PDB entry 6CXT | X-ray diffraction, 1.90 A resolution | chains A and B

[Chain A]
Protein: Alpha/beta hydrolase fold protein
Source organism: Marinomonas mediterranea (strain ATCC 700492 / JCM 21426 / NBRC 103028 / MMB-1)
UniProtKB: F2K074 (F2K074_MARM1); residue numbers follow UniProt; this construct covers 1-77
Chain sequence (77 residues; each row starts with the number of its first residue):
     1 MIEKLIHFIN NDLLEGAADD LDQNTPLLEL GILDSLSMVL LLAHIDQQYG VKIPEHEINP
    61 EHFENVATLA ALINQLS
Unresolved in the structure: 1-5, 77
Glycans and other covalent adducts: compound FK4 linked to Ser35
From the paper describing this entry:
  - post-translational modification sites: Ser35
  - binding site for the ligand FK4: Ser35

[Chain B]
Protein: Butyryl-CoA dehydrogenase
Source organism: Marinomonas mediterranea (strain ATCC 700492 / JCM 21426 / NBRC 103028 / MMB-1)
Notes: EC 1.3.8.1
UniProtKB: F2K077 (F2K077_MARM1); residue numbers follow UniProt; this construct covers 1-380
Chain sequence (380 residues; each row starts with the number of its first residue):
     1 MNFEWTHEQA ELFEHALRFG KELSAPLQED NGFPRDNWNA LGDFGYFGLP IPEKYAKDGS
    61 GFDILTTIKI IEGLGQSCTD TGLLFAGAAH TFACSMPILE HGSETLKHQL LPDLATGRKI
   121 AANAISEASA GSDISNLATT AQKEGDYYVL NGGKSYVTNG SIADYYVVYA TTNKKHGYLG
   181 QTAFVVPRNT PGISVGNDYH KLGLRSAPLN QVFFDNCTIH KDYALGREGQ GARIFAASMD
   241 WERCCLFAIF VGAMQRDLNQ CIEYANTRMQ GDKTISRFQA VSHRIADMGV RLESARLMLY
   301 YAAWQKSQDV DNTKAVAMSK LAISEAFVQS GIDSIRVHGA LGYLDEGRVN NSIKDALGSV
   361 LFSGTSDIQR ELICNRLGLL
Unresolved in the structure: 24-31
Ligand contacts:
  - FAD (flavin-adenine dinucleotide): Phe85, Asn123, Ala124, Ile125, Ser126, Gly131, Ser132, Tyr156, Val157, Thr158, Lys201, Leu204, Leu209, Arg268, Gln270, Ile275, Phe278, Gln279, Ala280, Val281, Arg284, Arg336, Val337, His338, Gly339, Ala340, Leu341, Tyr343, Leu361, Phe362, Ser363, Gly364, Thr365, Asp367, Ile368, Glu371
  - FK4 (S-[2-({N-[(2R)-2-hydroxy-4-{[(R)-hydroxy(oxo)-lambda~5~-phosphanyl]oxy}-3,3-dimethylbutanoyl]-beta-alanyl}amino)ethyl] 1H-pyrrole-2-carbothioate): Phe85, Ala89, Ala93, Asn123, Ile125, Ser126, Gly131, Ser132, Asp133, Ile134, Thr158, Tyr178, Ala232, Phe235, Ala236, Met239, Glu242, Arg243, Phe362, Ser363, Gly364, Ile368, Leu372
From the paper describing this entry:
  - binding site for flavin-adenine dinucleotide: Thr158, Arg268, Phe278
  - binding site for FK4: Phe85, Ala89, Ala93, Asn123, Tyr178, Met239, Glu242, Arg243, Phe362, Ser363, Ile368, Leu372, Arg376
  - catalytic residues: Glu242, Ser363
  - catalytic residues: Asn123 (proposed by the authors, not directly observed)
  - specificity-determining residues: Phe85, Ala93, Leu246
  - contacts within the chain: Tyr178-Arg233 (hydrogen bond), Glu242-Ser363
  - mutagenesis - E242A, E242D: abolished catalytic activity on production of 2
  - mutagenesis - N123A: decreased catalytic activity on production of 2
  - mutagenesis - S363A: unchanged catalytic activity on production of 2
  - self-association interface (contacts with another copy of this molecule): Arg277

[Chain A / chain B interface]
Pairs across the interface (23):
  Asp12(A) - Leu380(B)
  Glu15(A) - Leu380(B)
  Leu28(A) - His176(B)
  Leu28(A) - Gly177(B)
  Leu28(A) - Leu179(B)  hydrophobic
  Glu29(A) - Lys175(B)
  Leu33(A) - Tyr178(B)
  Asp34(A) - Tyr178(B)
  Ser35(A) - Tyr178(B)
  Leu36(A) - Leu372(B)  hydrophobic
  Leu36(A) - Asn375(B)  hydrogen bond (backbone-side chain)
  Met38(A) - Tyr178(B)  hydrophobic
  Met38(A) - Arg233(B)
  Val39(A) - Asn375(B)
  Val39(A) - Arg376(B)
  Leu40(A) - Asn375(B)
  Glu55(A) - Arg233(B)  salt bridge
  His56(A) - Arg227(B)  hydrogen bond (backbone-side chain)
  Ile58(A) - Leu179(B)  hydrophobic
  Ile58(A) - Arg233(B)
  Asn59(A) - Leu179(B)
  Pro60(A) - His176(B)
  Pro60(A) - Leu179(B)
Other interface residues (no listed pair), chain A (17 interface residues in all): Phe63
Other interface residues (no listed pair), chain B (15 interface residues in all): Asp311, Glu371, Gly378, Leu379
The authors on this interface:
  - pairs named by the authors: Leu36(A)-Leu372(B) (hydrophobic contact), Leu36(A)-Asn375(B) (backbone contact), Met38(A)-Tyr178(B) (hydrophobic contact), Glu55(A)-Arg233(B), Ile58(A)-Leu179(B) (hydrophobic contact)
  - interface residues, chain A: Leu28(A), Met38(A), Ile58(A), Pro60(A), Phe63(A)
  - interface residues, chain B: Tyr178(B), Leu179(B)
  - hot spots on chain B (mutagenesis) - Y178A/L179A: abolished catalytic activity on production of 2

[Summary]
The interface between chain A and chain B involves 17 residues on one side and 15 on the other; the contacts
include 2 hydrogen bonds and 1 salt bridge. Among the polar pairs are Glu55(A)-Arg233(B), Leu36(A)-Asn375(B)
and His56(A)-Arg227(B). The paper describes hydrophobic contacts between Leu36(A) and Leu372(B), Met38(A) and
Tyr178(B) and Ile58(A) and Leu179(B); a backbone contact between Leu36(A) and Asn375(B); a contact between
Glu55(A) and Arg233(B). From the paper: catalytic residues Glu242(B), Ser363(B) and Asn123(B); E242A, E242D
and Y178A/L179A of chain B abolish catalytic activity on production of 2; 5 substitutions were tested in all.
Here chain A is Alpha/beta hydrolase fold protein and chain B is Butyryl-CoA dehydrogenase, both from
Marinomonas mediterranea (strain ATCC 700492 / JCM 21426 / NBRC 103028 / MMB-1). Entry 6CXT (Crystal structure
of FAD-dependent dehydrogenase) was determined by X-ray diffraction together with 6CY8 from the same study.
